7TJF - chains A and H of the 8 polymer chains in the assembly; structure by electron microscopy, 2.60 A resolution.

# Chain A
Protein: Origin recognition complex subunit 1
Source organism: Saccharomyces cerevisiae
Reference sequence: P54784 (ORC1_YEAST); residues 1-914 here = UniProt positions 1-914
Chain sequence (917 residues; each row starts with the number of its first residue; numbers below 1 keep their minus sign (Ser-2 is residue -2)):
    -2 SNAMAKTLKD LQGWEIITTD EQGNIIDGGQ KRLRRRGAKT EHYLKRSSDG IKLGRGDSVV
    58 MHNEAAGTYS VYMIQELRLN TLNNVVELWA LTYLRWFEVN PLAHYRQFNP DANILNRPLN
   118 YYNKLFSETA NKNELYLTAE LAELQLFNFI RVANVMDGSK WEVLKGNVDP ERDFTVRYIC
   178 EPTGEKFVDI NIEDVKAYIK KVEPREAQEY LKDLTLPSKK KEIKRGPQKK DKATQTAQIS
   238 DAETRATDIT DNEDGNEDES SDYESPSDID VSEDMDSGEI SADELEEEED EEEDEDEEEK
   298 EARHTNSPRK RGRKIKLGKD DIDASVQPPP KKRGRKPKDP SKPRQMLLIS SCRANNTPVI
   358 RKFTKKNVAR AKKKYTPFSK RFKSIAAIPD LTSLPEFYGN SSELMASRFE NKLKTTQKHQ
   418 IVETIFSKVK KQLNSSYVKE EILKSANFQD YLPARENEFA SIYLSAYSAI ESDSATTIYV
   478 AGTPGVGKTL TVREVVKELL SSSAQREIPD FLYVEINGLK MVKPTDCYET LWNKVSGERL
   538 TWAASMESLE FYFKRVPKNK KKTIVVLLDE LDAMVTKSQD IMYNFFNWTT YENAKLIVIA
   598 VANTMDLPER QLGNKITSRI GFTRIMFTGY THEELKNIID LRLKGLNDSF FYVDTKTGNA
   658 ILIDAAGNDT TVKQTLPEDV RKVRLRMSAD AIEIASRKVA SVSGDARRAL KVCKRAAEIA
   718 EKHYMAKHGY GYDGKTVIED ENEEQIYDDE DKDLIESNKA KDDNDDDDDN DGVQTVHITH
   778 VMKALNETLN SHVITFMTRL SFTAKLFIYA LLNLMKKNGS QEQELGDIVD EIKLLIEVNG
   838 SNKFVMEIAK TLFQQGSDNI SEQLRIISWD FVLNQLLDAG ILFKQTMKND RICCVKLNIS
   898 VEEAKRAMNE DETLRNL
Not modelled in the structure: -2 to 355, 398-403, 435-448, 661-675, 731-768
Construct notes: expression tag (-2 to 0)
Metal / ion sites: Mg2+: Thr486 (together with ATP)
Ligand contacts: ATP (adenosine-5'-triphosphate): Asn431, Ser432, Leu449, Pro450, Arg452, Thr480, Pro481, Gly482, Val483, Gly484, Lys485, Thr486, Leu487, Glu567, Tyr627, Ile635, Arg639, Ala703, Arg704
UniProt features mapped onto this chain:
  - binding site (ATP): Val435, Gly479 to Leu487, Glu567, Asn600, Arg704, Gly726 to Thr733
  - binding site (Mg(2+)): Asp566, Glu567
  - modified residue: Ser237 (Phosphoserine)
From the paper describing this entry:
  - binding site for ATP: Lys485, Arg704
  - Mg2+ coordination through a water molecule: Asp566
  - catalytic residues: Glu567
  - conformationally variable residues (side-chain flip): Asn600
  - catalytic residues: Asn600 (citing earlier work)

# Chain H
Molecule: DNA, 84 bp ARS1
Sequence (84 nucleotides; numbered 1 to 84; the number before each row is that of its first residue):
     1 TTTGTGCACT TGCCTGCAGG CCTTTTGAAA AGCAAGCATA AAAGATCTAA ACATAAAATC
    61 TGTAAAATAA CAAGATGTAA AGAT
Not modelled in the structure: 1-23, 65-84

# Chain A / chain H interface
Contacting residue pairs (21; chain A residue first):
  Arg358(A) - DT54(H)  phosphate contact
  Arg358(A) - DA55(H)  salt bridge to the phosphate
  Lys359(A) - DA53(H)  salt bridge to the phosphate
  Lys359(A) - DT54(H)  hydrogen bond to the phosphate
  Phe360(A) - DA53(H)  base contact
  Phe360(A) - DT54(H)  sugar contact
  Thr361(A) - DA55(H)  phosphate contact
  Lys362(A) - DT54(H)  hydrogen bond to the base
  Lys362(A) - DA55(H)  phosphate contact
  Arg367(A) - DA56(H)  base contact
  Arg367(A) - DA57(H)  hydrogen bond to the sugar
  Ala368(A) - DA57(H)  sugar contact
  Lys369(A) - DA57(H)  phosphate contact
  Lys369(A) - DA58(H)  phosphate contact
  Lys370(A) - DA58(H)  sugar contact
  Lys371(A) - DA58(H)  salt bridge to the phosphate
  Lys371(A) - DT59(H)  phosphate contact
  Tyr372(A) - DA57(H)  hydrogen bond to the base
  Tyr372(A) - DA58(H)  sugar contact
  Tyr372(A) - DT59(H)  hydrogen bond to the phosphate
  Thr373(A) - DT59(H)  hydrogen bond to the phosphate
Also at the interface, not in a pair above, chain A (13 interface residues in all): Val365

# Summary
The interface between chain A and chain H involves 13 residues on one side and 7 on the other, with 6 hydrogen
bonds and 3 salt bridges. Polar pairs include Lys362(A)-DT54(H), Tyr372(A)-DA57(H) and Arg367(A)-DA57(H).
Bound to chain A: ATP. From the paper: catalytic residues Glu567(A) and Asn600(A); a binding site for ATP at
Lys485(A) and Arg704(A).
Chain A is Origin recognition complex subunit 1 (Saccharomyces cerevisiae) and chain H is DNA, 84 bp ARS1; the
structure, S. cerevisiae ORC bound to 84 bp ARS1 DNA, was determined by electron microscopy, deposited
together with 7TJH, 7TJI, 7TJJ and 7TJK.
